PDB entry 6RDN | electron microscopy, 3.20 A resolution | chains A and J of the 31 polymer chains in the assembly

== Chain A (and J) ==
Protein: Mitochondrial ATP synthase subunit c
Organism: Polytomella sp. Pringsheim 198.80
Notes: chain J of this document is another copy of the same molecule, construct and numbering; everything in this record applies to it too
Reference sequence: D7P7X5 (D7P7X5_9CHLO); residues 1-127 here = UniProt positions 1-127
Sequence (127 residues; each row starts with the number of its first residue):
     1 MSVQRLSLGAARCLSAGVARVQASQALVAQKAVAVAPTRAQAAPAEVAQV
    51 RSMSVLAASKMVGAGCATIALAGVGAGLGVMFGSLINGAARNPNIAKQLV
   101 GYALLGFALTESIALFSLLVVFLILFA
Disordered / not traced: 1-53

== Chain A / chain J interface ==
Pairs across the interface (77; chain A residue first):
  V55(A) with S54(J); A58(J)
  L56(A) with S54(J); A57(J); A58(J), hydrophobic
  S59(A) with A58(J), hydrogen bond (side chain-backbone); M61(J); V62(J)
  K60(A) with M61(J)
  V62(A) with V62(J), hydrophobic
  G63(A) with V62(J); G65(J)
  C66(A) with V62(J); G65(J); C66(J); I69(J)
  A67(A) with G65(J); T68(J)
  I69(A) with I69(J), hydrophobic
  A70(A) with T68(J); I69(J), hydrophobic; A72(J)
  G73(A) with A72(J); G75(J); A76(J), hydrogen bond (backbone-backbone)
  V74(A) with A72(J); G75(J)
  G77(A) with A76(J); G79(J)
  V80(A) with G79(J); V80(J), hydrophobic
  M81(A) with G79(J); F82(J); G83(J)
  S84(A) with G83(J), hydrogen bond (side chain-backbone); I86(J); N87(J), hydrogen bond
  L85(A) with I86(J), hydrophobic
  N87(A) with N87(J)
  G88(A) with N87(J), hydrogen bond (backbone-side chain); A90(J)
  N92(A) with A90(J), hydrogen bond (side chain-backbone)
  I95(A) with A89(J); A90(J), hydrophobic; P93(J), hydrophobic
  Q98(A) with P93(J); A96(J)
  L99(A) with I86(J); A90(J), hydrophobic
  Y102(A) with A96(J), hydrogen bond (side chain-backbone); V100(J)
  A103(A) with I86(J), hydrophobic
  L105(A) with F82(J), hydrophobic
  G106(A) with F82(J)
  L109(A) with F82(J), hydrophobic; F107(J), hydrophobic
  T110(A) with G75(J); L78(J); G79(J); F82(J)
  I113(A) with L71(J); V74(J), hydrophobic; L78(J), hydrophobic; E111(J); A114(J), hydrophobic
  F116(A) with L71(J), hydrophobic; E111(J); L115(J), hydrophobic; L118(J), hydrophobic
  S117(A) with T68(J); L71(J)
  V120(A) with T68(J); L118(J), hydrophobic; V121(J), hydrophobic
  L123(A) with F122(J), hydrophobic
  I124(A) with M61(J); L125(J), hydrophobic
Also at the interface, not in a pair above, chain A (36 interface residues in all): L78
Also at the interface, not in a pair above, chain J (37 interface residues in all): A64, S84, L104

== In short ==
The interface between chain A and chain J involves 36 residues on one side and 37 on the other, with 7
hydrogen bonds. Among the polar pairs are S59(A)-A58(J), S84(A)-G83(J) and S84(A)-N87(J).
Chain A and chain J are both Mitochondrial ATP synthase subunit c (Polytomella sp. Pringsheim 198.80); the
structure, Cryo-EM structure of Polytomella F-ATP synthase, Rotary substate 1C, monomer-masked refinement, was
determined by electron microscopy, deposited together with 6RD4, 6RD5, 6RD6, 6RD7, 6RD8, 6RD9 and 46 further
entries.
